1BPT - chain A; structure by X-ray diffraction, 2.00 A resolution.

[Chain A]
Protein: Bovine pancreatic trypsin inhibitor
Source organism: Bos taurus
UniProt: P00974 (BPT1_BOVIN); residues 1-58 here correspond to UniProt positions 36-93 (UniProt number = residue number + 35)
Chain sequence (58 residues; numbered 1 to 58; the number before each row is that of its first residue):
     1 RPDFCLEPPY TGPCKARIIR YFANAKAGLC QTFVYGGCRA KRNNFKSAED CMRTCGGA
Disordered / not traced: 57-58
Sequence notes: conflict Ala-23 (Tyr58 in P00974)
Swiss-Prot annotation at these positions:
  - site: Lys-15, Ala-16 (Reactive bond for trypsin)
Disulfide bonds: Cys-5/Cys-55, Cys-14/Cys-38, Cys-30/Cys-51

[In short]
Chain A is Bovine pancreatic trypsin inhibitor (Bos taurus); the structure, Crevice-forming mutants of bpti:
crystal structures of F22A, Y23A, N43G, and F45A, was determined by X-ray diffraction (same publication as
1BTI, 1FAN and 1NAG).
